Entry 6J2C (electron microscopy, 7.00 A resolution (low resolution: residue-level contacts below are approximate; hydrogen-bond / salt-bridge calls are withheld)); this record covers chains d and n of the 47 polymer chains in the assembly.

[Chain d]
Molecule: Proteasome subunit alpha type-3
Organism: Saccharomyces cerevisiae S288c
Notes: EC 3.4.25.1
UniProtKB: P23638 (PSA3_YEAST); residue numbers follow UniProt; this construct covers 1-258
Chain sequence (258 residues; each row starts with the number of its first residue):
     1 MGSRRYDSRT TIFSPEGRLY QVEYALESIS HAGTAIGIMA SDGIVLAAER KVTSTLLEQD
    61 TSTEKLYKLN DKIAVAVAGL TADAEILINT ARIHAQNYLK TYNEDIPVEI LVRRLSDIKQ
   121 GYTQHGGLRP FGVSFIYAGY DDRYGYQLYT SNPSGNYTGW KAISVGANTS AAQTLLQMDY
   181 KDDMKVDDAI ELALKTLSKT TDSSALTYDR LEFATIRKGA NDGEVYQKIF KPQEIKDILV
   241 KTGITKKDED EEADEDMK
Unresolved in the structure: 1, 246-258
Curated features (UniProtKB/Swiss-Prot):
  - cross-link (Glycyl lysine isopeptide (Lys-Gly)): Lys100 (interchain with G-Cter in ubiquitin), Lys199 (interchain with G-Cter in ubiquitin), Lys231 (interchain with G-Cter in ubiquitin)

[Chain n]
Molecule: Proteasome subunit alpha type-4
Organism: Saccharomyces cerevisiae S288c
Notes: EC 3.4.25.1
UniProtKB: P40303 (PSA4_YEAST); numbering as in UniProt (aligned over 1-254)
Chain sequence (254 residues; row label = number of the first residue in the row):
     1 MSGYDRALSI FSPDGHIFQV EYALEAVKRG TCAVGVKGKN CVVLGCERRS TLKLQDTRIT
    61 PSKVSKIDSH VVLSFSGLNA DSRILIEKAR VEAQSHRLTL EDPVTVEYLT RYVAGVQQRY
   121 TQSGGVRPFG VSTLIAGFDP RDDEPKLYQT EPSGIYSSWS AQTIGRNSKT VREFLEKNYD
   181 RKEPPATVEE CVKLTVRSLL EVVQTGAKNI EITVVKPDSD IVALSSEEIN QYVTQIEQEK
   241 QEQQEQDKKK KSNH
Unresolved in the structure: 1-2, 244-254
Curated features (UniProtKB/Swiss-Prot):
  - modified residue: Thr60 (Phosphothreonine)

[Chain d / chain n interface]
Residue-residue contacts (60):
  Arg4(d) with Arg6(n)
  Asp7(d) with Tyr4(n); Arg6(n)
  Arg9(d) with Arg6(n)
  Thr11(d) with Leu8(n); Arg127(n)
  Ile12(d) with Gln19(n)
  Phe13(d) with Gln19(n); Arg127(n); Pro128(n)
  Ser14(d) with Tyr22(n)
  Pro15(d) with Tyr22(n)
  Glu16(d) with Arg29(n)
  Gly17(d) with Tyr22(n); Ala26(n)
  Arg18(d) with Arg29(n); Leu78(n)
  Leu19(d) with Arg127(n)
  Arg113(d) with Arg90(n)
  Ser116(d) with Arg83(n)
  Asp117(d) with Ile84(n)
  Gln120(d) with Ala80(n); Asp81(n); Ile84(n)
  Thr123(d) with Arg127(n)
  Gln124(d) with Arg127(n); Phe129(n)
  His125(d) with Gly125(n); Val126(n)
  Gly126(d) with Tyr4(n)
  Gln147(d) with Ile59(n)
  Leu148(d) with Ile59(n)
  Tyr149(d) with Ile59(n)
  Ser154(d) with Ala80(n)
  Gly155(d) with Ala80(n); Arg83(n)
  Asn156(d) with Leu78(n); Asn79(n); Ala80(n); Arg83(n)
  Tyr157(d) with Pro61(n); Asn79(n); Arg83(n)
  Thr158(d) with Gln55(n); Asn79(n)
  Gly159(d) with Gln55(n); Asp56(n); Ile59(n); Thr60(n); Pro61(n)
  Trp160(d) with Leu52(n); Lys53(n); Gln55(n); Ile59(n)
  Lys161(d) with Leu54(n); Asp56(n)
  Ala162(d) with Leu54(n)
  Gln177(d) with Lys53(n); Leu54(n)
  Tyr180(d) with Leu54(n)
Other interface residues (no listed pair), chain d (39 interface residues in all): Ser3, Met39, Gly127, Tyr146, Gln173
Other interface residues (no listed pair), chain n (30 interface residues in all): Ala23, Gly30, Tyr120

[In short]
39 residues of chain d and 30 residues of chain n are in contact.
Here chain d is Proteasome subunit alpha type-3 and chain n is Proteasome subunit alpha type-4, both from
Saccharomyces cerevisiae S288c. Entry 6J2C (Yeast proteasome in translocation competent state (C3-a)) was
determined by electron microscopy (same publication as 6J2N, 6J30, 6J2Q and 6J2X).
